5TXS - chains A and C of the 3 polymer chains in the assembly; structure by X-ray diffraction, 1.70 A resolution.

[Chain A]
Name: HLA class I histocompatibility antigen, B-15 alpha chain
Organism: Homo sapiens
UniProt: P30464 (1B15_HUMAN); residues 1-280 here correspond to UniProt positions 25-304 (UniProt number = residue number + 24)
Sequence (298 residues; each row starts with the number of its first residue; numbering starts at 0):
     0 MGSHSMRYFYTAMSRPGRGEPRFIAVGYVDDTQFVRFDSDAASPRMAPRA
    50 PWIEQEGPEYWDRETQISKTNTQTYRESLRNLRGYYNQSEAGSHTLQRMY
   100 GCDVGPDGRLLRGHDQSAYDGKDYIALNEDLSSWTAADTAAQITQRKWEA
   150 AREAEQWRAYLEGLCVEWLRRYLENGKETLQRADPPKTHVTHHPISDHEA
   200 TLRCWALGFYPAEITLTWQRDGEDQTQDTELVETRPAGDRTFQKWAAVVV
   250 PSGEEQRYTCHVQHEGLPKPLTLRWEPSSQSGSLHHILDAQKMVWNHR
Disordered / not traced: 0, 277-297
Cystine bridges: Cys-101/Cys-164, Cys-203/Cys-259
Construct notes: initiating methionine (0); expression tag (281-297)
Reported in the primary citation:
  - conformationally variable residues (side-chain flip): Arg-151

[Chain C]
Name: anapestic lymphoma kinase-derived neuroblastoma tumor antigen
Sequence (9 residues; numbered 1 to 9; the number before each row is that of its first residue):
     1 AQDIYRASY

[How chain A and chain C interact]
Pairs across the interface (45; chain A residue first):
  Met-5(A) with Ala-1(C)
  Tyr-7(A) with Ala-1(C), hydrogen bond (side chain-backbone); Gln-2(C), hydrogen bond (side chain-backbone)
  Tyr-9(A) with Gln-2(C), hydrogen bond
  Met-45(A) with Gln-2(C)
  Arg-62(A) with Ala-1(C); Gln-2(C), hydrogen bond (side chain-backbone); Ile-4(C)
  Glu-63(A) with Ala-1(C); Gln-2(C), hydrogen bond (side chain-backbone)
  Ile-66(A) with Gln-2(C); Asp-3(C)
  Ser-67(A) with Gln-2(C)
  Thr-69(A) with Tyr-5(C)
  Asn-70(A) with Tyr-5(C)
  Thr-73(A) with Tyr-5(C); Ser-8(C)
  Tyr-74(A) with Tyr-9(C), hydrophobic
  Glu-76(A) with Ser-8(C), hydrogen bond
  Ser-77(A) with Ser-8(C); Tyr-9(C), hydrogen bond (side chain-backbone)
  Asn-80(A) with Tyr-9(C), hydrogen bond (side chain-backbone)
  Tyr-84(A) with Tyr-9(C), hydrogen bond (side chain-backbone)
  Leu-95(A) with Tyr-9(C), hydrophobic
  Arg-97(A) with Tyr-9(C)
  Tyr-99(A) with Gln-2(C); Asp-3(C), hydrogen bond (side chain-backbone)
  Ser-116(A) with Tyr-9(C), hydrogen bond
  Tyr-123(A) with Tyr-9(C), hydrophobic
  Thr-143(A) with Tyr-9(C)
  Lys-146(A) with Ser-8(C), hydrogen bond; Tyr-9(C), hydrogen bond (side chain-backbone)
  Trp-147(A) with Ala-7(C); Ser-8(C), hydrogen bond (side chain-backbone); Tyr-9(C), hydrophobic
  Glu-152(A) with Arg-6(C), salt bridge; Ala-7(C)
  Gln-155(A) with Arg-6(C)
  Trp-156(A) with Asp-3(C); Arg-6(C)
  Tyr-159(A) with Ala-1(C), hydrogen bond (side chain-backbone); Gln-2(C); Asp-3(C)
  Trp-167(A) with Ala-1(C)
  Tyr-171(A) with Ala-1(C), hydrogen bond (side chain-backbone)
Also at the interface, not in a pair above, chain A (33 interface residues in all): Ala-24, Tyr-59, Gln-96
From the paper, about this interface:
  - pairs named by the authors: Gln-2(C)/Tyr-9(A) (hydrogen bond)
  - interface residues, chain C: Ala-1(C), Gln-2(C), Tyr-9(C)

[In short]
Chain A and chain C form an interface of 33 and 9 residues respectively, with 16 hydrogen bonds and 1 salt
bridge. Among the polar pairs are Glu-152(A)/Arg-6(C), Tyr-7(A)/Ala-1(C) and Tyr-7(A)/Gln-2(C). The authors
report a hydrogen bond between Gln-2(C) and Tyr-9(A). The paper reports interface residues Ala-1(C), Gln-2(C)
and Tyr-9(C); conformational variability at Arg-151(A).
Chain A is HLA class I histocompatibility antigen, B-15 alpha chain (Homo sapiens) and chain C is anapestic
lymphoma kinase-derived neuroblastoma tumor antigen; the structure, Crystal structure of an anaplastic
lymphoma kinase-derived neuroblastoma tumor antigen bound to the Human Major Histocompatibility ..., was
determined by X-ray diffraction together with 5VZ5 and 6AT9 from the same study.
